4MF9 - chain A; structure by X-ray diffraction, 1.95 A resolution.

== Chain A ==
Molecule: Hemin degrading factor
Organism: Pseudomonas aeruginosa
UniProtKB: O68880 (O68880_PSEAI); residues 1-354 here = UniProt positions 1-354
Amino-acid sequence (360 residues; each row starts with the number of its first residue; numbers below 1 keep their minus sign (His-5 is residue -5)):
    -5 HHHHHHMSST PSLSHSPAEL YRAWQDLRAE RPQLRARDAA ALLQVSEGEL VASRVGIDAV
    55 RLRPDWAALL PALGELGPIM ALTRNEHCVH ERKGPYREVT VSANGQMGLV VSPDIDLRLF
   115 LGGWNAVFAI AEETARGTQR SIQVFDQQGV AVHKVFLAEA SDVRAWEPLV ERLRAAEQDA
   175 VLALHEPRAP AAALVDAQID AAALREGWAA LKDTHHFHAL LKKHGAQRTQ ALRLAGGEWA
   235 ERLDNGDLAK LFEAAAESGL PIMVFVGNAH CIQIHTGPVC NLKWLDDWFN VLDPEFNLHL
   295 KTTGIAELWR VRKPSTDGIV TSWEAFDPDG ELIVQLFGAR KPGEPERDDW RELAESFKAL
Unresolved in the structure: -5 to 8
Construct notes: expression tag (-5 to 0)
Metal / ion sites: heme Fe near His209 (its only coordinating residue here)
Ligand contacts: heme (HEM): Leu103, Val105, Arg112, Phe114, Thr208, His209, Arg222, Met257, Phe259, Ile266, Lys307, Val314, Glu318, Gln329, Phe331, Arg334, Pro336

== Summary ==
Ligands of chain A: heme.
Chain A is Hemin degrading factor (Pseudomonas aeruginosa); the structure, Crystal structure of holo-PhuS, a
heme-binding protein from Pseudomonas aeruginosa, was determined by X-ray diffraction (same publication as
4MGF).
